9B29 - chains A and B of the 4 polymer chains in the assembly; structure by electron microscopy, 3.13 A resolution.

== Chain A (and B) ==
Protein: Transient receptor potential cation channel, subfamily M, member 3
Source organism: Mus musculus
Notes: chain B of this document is another copy of the same molecule, construct and numbering; everything in this record applies to it too
UniProt: Q5F4S7 (Q5F4S7_MOUSE); residues 1-1709 here = UniProt positions 1-1709
Chain sequence (1739 residues; numbered 1 to 1739; the number before each row is that of its first residue):
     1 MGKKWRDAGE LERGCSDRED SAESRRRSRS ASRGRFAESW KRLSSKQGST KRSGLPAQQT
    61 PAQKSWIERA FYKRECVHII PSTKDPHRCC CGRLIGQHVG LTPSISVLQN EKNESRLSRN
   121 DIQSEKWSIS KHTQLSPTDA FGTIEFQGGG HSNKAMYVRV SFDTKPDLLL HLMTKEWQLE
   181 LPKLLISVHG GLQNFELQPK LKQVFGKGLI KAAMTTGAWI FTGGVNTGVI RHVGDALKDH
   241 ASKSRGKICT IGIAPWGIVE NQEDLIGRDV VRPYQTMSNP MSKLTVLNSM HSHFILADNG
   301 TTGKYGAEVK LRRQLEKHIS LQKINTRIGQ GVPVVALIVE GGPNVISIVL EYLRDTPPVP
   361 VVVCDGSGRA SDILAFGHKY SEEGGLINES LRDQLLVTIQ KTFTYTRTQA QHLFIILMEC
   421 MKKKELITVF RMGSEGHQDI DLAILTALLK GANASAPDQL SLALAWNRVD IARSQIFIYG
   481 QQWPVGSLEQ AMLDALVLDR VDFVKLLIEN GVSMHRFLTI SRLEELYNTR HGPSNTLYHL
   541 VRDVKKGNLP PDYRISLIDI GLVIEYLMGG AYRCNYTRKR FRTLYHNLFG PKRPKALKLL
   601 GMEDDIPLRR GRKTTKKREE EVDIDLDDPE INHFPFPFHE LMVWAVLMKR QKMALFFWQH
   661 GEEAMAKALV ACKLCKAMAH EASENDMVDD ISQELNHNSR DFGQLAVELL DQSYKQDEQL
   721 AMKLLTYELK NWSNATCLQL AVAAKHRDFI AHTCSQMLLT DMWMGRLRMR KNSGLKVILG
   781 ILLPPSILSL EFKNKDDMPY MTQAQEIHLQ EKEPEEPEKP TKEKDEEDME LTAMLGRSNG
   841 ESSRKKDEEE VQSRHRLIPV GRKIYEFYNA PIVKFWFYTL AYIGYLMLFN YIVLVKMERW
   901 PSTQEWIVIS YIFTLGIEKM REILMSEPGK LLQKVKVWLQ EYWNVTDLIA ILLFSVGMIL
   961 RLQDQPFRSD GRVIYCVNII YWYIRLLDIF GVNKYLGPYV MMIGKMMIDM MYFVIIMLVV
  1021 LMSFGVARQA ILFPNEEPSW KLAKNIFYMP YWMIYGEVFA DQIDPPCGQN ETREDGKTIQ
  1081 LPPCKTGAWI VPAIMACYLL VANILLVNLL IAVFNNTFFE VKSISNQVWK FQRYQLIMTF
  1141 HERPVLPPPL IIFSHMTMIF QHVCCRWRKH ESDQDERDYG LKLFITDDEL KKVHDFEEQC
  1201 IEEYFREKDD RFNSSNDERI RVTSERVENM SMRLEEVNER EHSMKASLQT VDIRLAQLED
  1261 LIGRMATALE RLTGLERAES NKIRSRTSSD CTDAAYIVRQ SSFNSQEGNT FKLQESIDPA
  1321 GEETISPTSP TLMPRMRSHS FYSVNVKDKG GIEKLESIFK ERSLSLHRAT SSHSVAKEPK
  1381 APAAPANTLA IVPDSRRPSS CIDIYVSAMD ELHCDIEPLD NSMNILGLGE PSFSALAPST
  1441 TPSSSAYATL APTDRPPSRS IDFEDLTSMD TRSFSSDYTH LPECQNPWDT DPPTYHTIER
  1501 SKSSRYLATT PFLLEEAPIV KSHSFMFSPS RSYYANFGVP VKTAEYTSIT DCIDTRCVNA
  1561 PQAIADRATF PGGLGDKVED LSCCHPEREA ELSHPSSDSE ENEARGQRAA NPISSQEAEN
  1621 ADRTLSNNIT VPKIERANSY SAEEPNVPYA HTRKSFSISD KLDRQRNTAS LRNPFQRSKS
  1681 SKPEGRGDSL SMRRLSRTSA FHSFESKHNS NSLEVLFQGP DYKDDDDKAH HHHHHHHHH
Unresolved in the structure: 1-137, 148-151, 180-181, 191-202, 227-228, 240-246, 255-286, 300-307, 324-331, 340-342, 380-389, 401-407, 433-439, 454, 533-534, 545-552, 569-631, 681-694, 770-860, 926-929, 1161-1185, 1246-1739
Construct notes: expression tag (1710-1739)
Disulfides: Cys-1067/Cys-1084
Small-molecule neighbours:
  - 6OU ([(2R)-1-[2-azanylethoxy(oxidanyl)phosphoryl]oxy-3-hexadecanoyloxy-propan-2-yl] (Z)-octadec-9-enoate), molecule 1: Tyr-942, Trp-943, Thr-946, Ile-949, Ile-980, Tyr-981, Ile-984, Leu-987, Val-1000, Met-1001, Ile-1003, Gly-1004
  - 6OU, molecule 2: Ile-1094, Cys-1097, Val-1101
  - LBN (1-palmitoyl-2-oleoyl-sn-glycero-3-phosphocholine): Pro-1083, Lys-1085, Thr-1086, Gly-1087, Trp-1089, Ile-1090
  - 1,2-dilauroyl-sn-glycero-3-phosphate (PX2): Trp-1040, Lys-1041, Ala-1043, Lys-1044

== How chain A and chain B interact ==
Residue-residue contacts (54):
  Asn-890(A) with Val-1026(B)
  Leu-894(A) with Leu-1042(B), hydrophobic; Ile-1046(B), hydrophobic
  Lys-896(A) with Pro-1034(B); Asn-1035(B); Glu-1036(B); Glu-1037(B), salt bridge
  Ser-969(A) with Thr-1086(B), hydrogen bond
  Asp-970(A) with Thr-1086(B)
  Arg-972(A) with Ala-1030(B), hydrogen bond (side chain-backbone); Pro-1034(B), hydrogen bond (side chain-backbone)
  Val-973(A) with Ile-1031(B), hydrophobic
  Cys-976(A) with Ala-1030(B), hydrophobic; Ile-1031(B), hydrophobic
  Ile-980(A) with Ala-1027(B), hydrophobic
  Tyr-983(A) with Val-1019(B); Met-1022(B); Ser-1023(B)
  Phe-990(A) with Ile-1015(B), hydrophobic
  Tyr-995(A) with Tyr-1012(B)
  Tyr-999(A) with Leu-1109(B), hydrophobic
  Ile-1003(A) with Leu-1109(B), hydrophobic
  Met-1006(A) with Leu-1109(B), hydrophobic
  Met-1007(A) with Leu-1105(B), hydrophobic
  Met-1010(A) with Leu-1100(B), hydrophobic; Ile-1104(B), hydrophobic; Leu-1105(B), hydrophobic
  Lys-1044(A) with Asp-1064(B), salt bridge
  Tyr-1048(A) with Ile-1063(B)
  Tyr-1051(A) with Ala-1096(B), hydrogen bond (side chain-backbone); Leu-1100(B)
  Trp-1052(A) with Met-1095(B), hydrophobic; Leu-1099(B), hydrophobic
  Tyr-1055(A) with Gly-1056(B); Leu-1100(B); Asn-1103(B)
  Glu-1057(A) with Val-1058(B)
  Phe-1059(A) with Ala-1060(B), hydrophobic
  Leu-1110(A) with Ile-1104(B), hydrophobic
  Ile-1111(A) with Asn-1108(B)
  Phe-1114(A) with Asn-1108(B)
  Asn-1115(A) with Ala-1112(B); Asn-1115(B)
  Phe-1118(A) with Val-1113(B), hydrophobic; Asn-1116(B)
  Arg-1219(A) with Ile-1220(B)
  Ile-1220(A) with Ile-1220(B), hydrophobic
  Thr-1223(A) with Ser-1224(B)
  Arg-1226(A) with Glu-1228(B)
  Val-1227(A) with Val-1227(B), hydrophobic
  Val-1237(A) with Asn-1238(B)
  Arg-1240(A) with Glu-1241(B), hydrogen bond (side chain-backbone); Lys-1245(B)
  Met-1244(A) with Lys-1245(B)
Also at the interface, not in a pair above, chain A (47 interface residues in all): Val-893, Val-895, Val-977, Ile-979, Leu-996, Phe-1013, Val-1014, Gly-1056, Val-1107, Phe-1119
Also at the interface, not in a pair above, chain B (52 interface residues in all): Ile-1016, Gln-1029, Phe-1033, Pro-1038, Ile-1090, Pro-1092, Ile-1094, Leu-1110, Ile-1111, His-1242, Met-1244

== In short ==
47 residues of chain A and 52 residues of chain B are in contact, with 5 hydrogen bonds and 2 salt bridges.
Polar pairs include Lys-896(A)/Glu-1037(B), Lys-1044(A)/Asp-1064(B) and Ser-969(A)/Thr-1086(B). Bound to chain
A: compound 6OU, 1,2-dilauroyl-sn-glycero-3-phosphate and compound LBN.
Chain A and chain B are both Transient receptor potential cation channel, subfamily M, member 3 (Mus
musculus); the structure, Cryo-EM structure of the mouse TRPM3 alpha 2 channel in complex with cholesteryl
hemisuccinate, was determined by electron microscopy, deposited together with 9B28 and 9B2A.
